Entry 7CXN (electron microscopy, 3.84 A resolution); this record covers chains A and E of the 9 polymer chains in the assembly.

== Chain A ==
Name: RNA-directed RNA polymerase
Source organism: Severe acute respiratory syndrome coronavirus 2
Notes: EC 2.7.7.48
Reference sequence: P0DTD1 (R1AB_SARS2); residues 1-932 here correspond to UniProt positions 4393-5324 (UniProt number = residue number + 4392)
Amino-acid sequence (942 residues; numbered 1 to 942; the number before each row is that of its first residue):
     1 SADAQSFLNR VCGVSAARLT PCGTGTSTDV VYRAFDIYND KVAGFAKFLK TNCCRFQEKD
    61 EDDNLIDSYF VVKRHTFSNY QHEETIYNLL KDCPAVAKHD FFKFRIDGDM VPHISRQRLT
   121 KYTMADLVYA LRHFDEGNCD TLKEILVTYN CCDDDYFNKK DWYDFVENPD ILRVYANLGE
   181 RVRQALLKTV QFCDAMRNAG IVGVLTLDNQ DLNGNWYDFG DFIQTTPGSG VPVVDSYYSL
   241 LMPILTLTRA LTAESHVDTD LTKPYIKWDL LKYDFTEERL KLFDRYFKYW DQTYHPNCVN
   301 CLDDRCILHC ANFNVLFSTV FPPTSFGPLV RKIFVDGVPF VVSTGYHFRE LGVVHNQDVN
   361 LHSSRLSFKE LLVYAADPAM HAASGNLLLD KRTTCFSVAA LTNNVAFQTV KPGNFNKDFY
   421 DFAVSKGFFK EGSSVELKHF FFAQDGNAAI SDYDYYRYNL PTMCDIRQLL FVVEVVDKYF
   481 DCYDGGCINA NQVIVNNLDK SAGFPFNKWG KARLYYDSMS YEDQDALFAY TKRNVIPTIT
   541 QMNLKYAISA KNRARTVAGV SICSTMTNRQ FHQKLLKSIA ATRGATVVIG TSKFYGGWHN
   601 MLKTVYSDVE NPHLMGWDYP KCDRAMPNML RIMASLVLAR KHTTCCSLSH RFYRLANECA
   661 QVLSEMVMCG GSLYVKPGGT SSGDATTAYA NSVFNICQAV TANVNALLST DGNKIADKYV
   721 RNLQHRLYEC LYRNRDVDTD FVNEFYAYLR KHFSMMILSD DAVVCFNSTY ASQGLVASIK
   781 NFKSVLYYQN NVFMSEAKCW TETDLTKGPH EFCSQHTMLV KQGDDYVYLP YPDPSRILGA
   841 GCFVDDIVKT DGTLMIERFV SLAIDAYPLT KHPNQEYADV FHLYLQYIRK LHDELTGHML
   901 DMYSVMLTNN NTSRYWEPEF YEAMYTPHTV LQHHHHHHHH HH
Unresolved in the structure: 1-3, 930-942
Sequence notes: engineered mutation Asn910 (Asp5302 in P0DTD1); expression tag (933-942)
Metal / ion sites: Zn2+ site 1: His295, Cys301, Cys306, Cys310; Zn2+ site 2: Cys487, His642, Cys645, Cys646
Reported in the primary citation:
  - mutagenesis - R365A: decreased catalytic activity (helicase activity)

== Chain E ==
Name: Helicase
Source organism: Severe acute respiratory syndrome coronavirus 2
Notes: EC 3.6.4.12, 3.6.4.13
Reference sequence: P0DTD1 (R1AB_SARS2); residues 1-601 here correspond to UniProt positions 5325-5925 (UniProt number = residue number + 5324)
Amino-acid sequence (601 residues; each row starts with the number of its first residue):
     1 AVGACVLCNS QTSLRCGACI RRPFLCCKCC YDHVISTSHK LVLSVNPYVC NAPGCDVTDV
    61 TQLYLGGMSY YCKSHKPPIS FPLCANGQVF GLYKNTCVGS DNVTDFNAIA TCDWTNAGDY
   121 ILANTCTERL KLFAAETLKA TEETFKLSYG IATVREVLSD RELHLSWEVG KPRPPLNRNY
   181 VFTGYRVTKN SKVQIGEYTF EKGDYGDAVV YRGTTTYKLN VGDYFVLTSH TVMPLSAPTL
   241 VPQEHYVRIT GLYPTLNISD EFSSNVANYQ KVGMQKYSTL QGPPGTGKSH FAIGLALYYP
   301 SARIVYTACS HAAVDALCEK ALKYLPIDKC SRIIPARARV ECFDKFKVNS TLEQYVFCTV
   361 NALPETTADI VVFDEISMAT NYDLSVVNAR LRAKHYVYIG DPAQLPAPRT LLTKGTLEPE
   421 YFNSVCRLMK TIGPDMFLGT CRRCPAEIVD TVSALVYDNK LKAHKDKSAQ CFKMFYKGVI
   481 THDVSSAINR PQIGVVREFL TRNPAWRKAV FISPYNSQNA VASKILGLPT QTVDSSQGSE
   541 YDYVIFTQTT ETAHSCNVNR FNVAITRAKV GILCIMSDRD LYDKLQFTSL EIPRRNVATL
   601 Q
Unresolved in the structure: 597-601
Metal / ion sites: Zn2+ site 1: Cys5, Cys8, Cys26, Cys29; Zn2+ site 2: Cys16, Cys19, His33, His39; Zn2+ site 3: Cys50, Cys55, Cys72, His75
Reported in the primary citation:
  - conformationally variable residues (domain motion): Gln194, Glu244, Arg248
  - mutagenesis - T216A: decreased catalytic activity (helicase activity)

== How chain A and chain E interact ==
Pairs across the interface (5; chain A residue first):
  Asp901(A) with Tyr93(E), hydrogen bond (backbone-backbone); Thr96(E)
  Met902(A) with Leu92(E); Tyr93(E), hydrogen bond (backbone-backbone)
  Tyr903(A) with Leu92(E), hydrophobic
Interface residues without a listed pair, chain A (4 interface residues in all): Ser904
Interface residues without a listed pair, chain E (5 interface residues in all): Phe90, Lys94

== Overview ==
The interface between chain A and chain E involves 4 residues on one side and 5 on the other, with 2 hydrogen
bonds. Main-chain hydrogen bonds include Asp901(A)-Tyr93(E) and Met902(A)-Tyr93(E). The paper reports that
R365A of chain A reduces catalytic activity (helicase activity); conformational variability at Gln194(E),
Glu244(E) and Arg248(E).
Here chain A is RNA-directed RNA polymerase and chain E is Helicase, both from Severe acute respiratory
syndrome coronavirus 2. Entry 7CXN (Architecture of a SARS-CoV-2 mini replication and transcription complex)
was determined by electron microscopy.
